PDB entry 6SEG | electron microscopy, 3.10 A resolution | chains G and J of the 10 polymer chains in the assembly

== Chain G ==
Name: Histone H2A type 2-A
From: Homo sapiens
UniProtKB: Q6FI13 (H2A2A_HUMAN); residues 0-129 here correspond to UniProt positions 1-130 (UniProt number = residue number + 1)
Chain sequence (130 residues; row label = number of the first residue in the row; numbering starts at 0):
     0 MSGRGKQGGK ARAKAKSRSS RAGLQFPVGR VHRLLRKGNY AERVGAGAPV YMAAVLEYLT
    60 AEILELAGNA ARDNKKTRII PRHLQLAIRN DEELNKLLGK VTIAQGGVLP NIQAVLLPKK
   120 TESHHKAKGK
Unresolved in the structure: 0-10, 115-129

== Chain J ==
Molecule: 145-nt DNA strand
From: synthetic construct
Sequence (145 nucleotides; each row starts with the number of its first residue; numbers below 1 keep their minus sign (DA-72 is residue -72)):
   -72 ATCGATGTAT ATATCTGACA CGTGCCTGGA GACTAGGGAG TAATCCCCTT GGCGGTTAAA
   -12 ACGCGGGGGA CAGCGCGTAC GTGCGTTTAA GCGGTGCTAG AGCTGTCTAC GACCAATTGA
    48 GCGGCCTCGG CACCGGGATT CTGAT

== Chain G / chain J interface ==
Pairs across the interface (12; chain G residue first):
  Arg11(G) - DG-42(J)  sugar contact
  Lys15(G) - DA-43(J)  phosphate contact
  Lys15(G) - DG-42(J)  phosphate contact
  Ser16(G) - DA-43(J)  sugar contact
  Arg17(G) - DA-43(J)  salt bridge to the phosphate
  Arg20(G) - DG-42(J)  salt bridge to the phosphate
  Gly28(G) - DG-44(J)  phosphate contact
  Gly28(G) - DA-43(J)  phosphate contact
  Arg29(G) - DG-44(J)  phosphate contact
  Arg32(G) - DG-44(J)  salt bridge to the phosphate
  Arg42(G) - DG-35(J)  hydrogen bond to the sugar
  Arg77(G) - DC-54(J)  sugar contact
Interface residues without a listed pair, chain G (13 interface residues in all): Ala12, Lys13, Ala14
Interface residues without a listed pair, chain J (7 interface residues in all): DG-45, DA-41

== Overview ==
The interface between chain G and chain J involves 13 residues on one side and 7 on the other; the contacts
include 1 hydrogen bond and 3 salt bridges. Polar pairs include Arg42(G)-DG-35(J), Arg17(G)-DA-43(J) and
Arg20(G)-DG-42(J).
Chain G is Histone H2A type 2-A (Homo sapiens) and chain J is a 145-nt DNA strand (synthetic construct); the
structure, Class1: CENP-A nucleosome in complex with CENP-C central region, was determined by electron
microscopy together with 6SE0, 6SE6, 6SEE and 6SEF from the same study.
